Entry 6CO1 (X-ray diffraction, 2.18 A resolution); this record covers chains A and E of the 3 polymer chains in the assembly.

# Chain A
Protein: Tudor-interacting repair regulator protein
From: Homo sapiens
UniProtKB: Q9BRJ7 (TIRR_HUMAN); residue numbers follow UniProt; this construct covers 6-211
Sequence (207 residues; row label = number of the first residue in the row):
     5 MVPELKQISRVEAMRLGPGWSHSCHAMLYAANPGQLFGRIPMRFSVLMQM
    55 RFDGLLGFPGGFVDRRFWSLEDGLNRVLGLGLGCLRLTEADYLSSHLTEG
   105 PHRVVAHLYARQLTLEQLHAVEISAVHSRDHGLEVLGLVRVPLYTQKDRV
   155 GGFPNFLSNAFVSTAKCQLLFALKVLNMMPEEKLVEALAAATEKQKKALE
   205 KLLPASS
Not modelled in the structure: 5, 207-211
Construct notes: initiating methionine (5)
Curated features (UniProtKB/Swiss-Prot):
  - site: Lys10 (Required for interaction with TP53BP1)
  - cross-link (Glycyl lysine isopeptide (Lys-Gly)): Lys10 (interchain with G-Cter in ubiquitin), Lys151 (interchain with G-Cter in ubiquitin)
  - mutagenesis: Lys10 (K10E: Abolishes interaction with TP53BP1), Lys151 (K151E: Still able to interact with TP53BP1)

# Chain E
Protein: TP53-binding protein 1
From: Homo sapiens
UniProtKB: Q12888 (TP53B_HUMAN); numbering as in UniProt (aligned over 1484-1603)
Sequence (123 residues; each row starts with the number of its first residue):
  1481 GHMNSFVGLRVVAKWSSNGYFYSGKITRDVGAGKYKLLFDDGYECDVLGK
  1531 DILLCDPIPLDTEVTALSEDEYFSAGVVKGHRKESGELYYSIEKEGQRKW
  1581 YKRMAVILSLEQGNRLREQYGLG
Not modelled in the structure: 1481-1483
Construct notes: expression tag (1481-1483)
Curated features (UniProtKB/Swiss-Prot):
  - region: Trp1495 to Tyr1523 (Interaction with dimethylated histone H4)
  - cross-link: Lys1563 (Glycyl lysine isopeptide (Lys-Gly) (interchain with G-Cter in SUMO1))
  - mutagenesis: Trp1495 (W1495A/H: Loss of interaction with histone H4 that has been dimethylated at 'Lys-20' (H4K20me2). Abolishes recruitment to double strand breaks ...), Tyr1500 (Y1500A: Reduces affinity for histone H4 that has been dimethylated at 'Lys-20'), Tyr1502 (Y1502A: Reduces affinity for histone H4 that has been dimethylated at 'Lys-20'; Y1502L/Q: Abolishes recruitment to double strand breaks), Asp1521 (D1521A: Loss of interaction with histone H4 that has been dimethylated at 'Lys-20' (H4K20me2). Abolishes recruitment to double strand breaks ...), Tyr1523 (Y1523A: Increases affinity for histone H4 that has been dimethylated at 'Lys-20'. No effect on recruitment to double strand breaks ...), Lys1563 (K1563R: Does not affect monoubiquitination by MSL2)

# Interface between chain A and chain E
Pairs across the interface (22; chain A residue first):
  Lys10(A) - Trp1495(E)  hydrogen bond (side chain-backbone)
  Lys10(A) - Tyr1523(E)  hydrogen bond
  Lys10(A) - Cys1525(E)
  Leu20(A) - Tyr1523(E)  hydrophobic
  Gly21(A) - Asp1521(E)  hydrogen bond (backbone-backbone)
  Trp24(A) - Asp1521(E)  hydrogen bond
  Trp24(A) - Tyr1523(E)  hydrophobic
  Leu101(A) - Trp1495(E)  hydrophobic
  Leu101(A) - Tyr1523(E)
  Thr102(A) - Trp1495(E)
  Gly104(A) - Tyr1500(E)
  Gly104(A) - Tyr1502(E)
  Pro105(A) - Tyr1500(E)
  Pro105(A) - Tyr1502(E)  hydrogen bond (backbone-side chain)
  Pro105(A) - Phe1553(E)  hydrophobic
  Pro105(A) - Ile1587(E)  hydrophobic
  His106(A) - Leu1547(E)
  His106(A) - Glu1551(E)  hydrogen bond (side chain-backbone)
  His106(A) - Phe1553(E)
  Arg107(A) - Tyr1502(E)
  Arg107(A) - Asp1521(E)  salt bridge
  Arg107(A) - Met1584(E)  hydrogen bond (side chain-backbone)
Also at the interface, not in a pair above, chain A (13 interface residues in all): Ile12, Arg19, Gly23
Also at the interface, not in a pair above, chain E (13 interface residues in all): Gly1522, Tyr1552

# Summary
The chain A/chain E interface involves 13 residues from each chain, with 7 hydrogen bonds and 1 salt bridge.
Among the polar pairs are Arg107(A)-Asp1521(E), Lys10(A)-Trp1495(E) and Lys10(A)-Tyr1523(E). From UniProt: 2
mutagenesis sites on chain A; 6 mutagenesis sites on chain E.
Here chain A is Tudor-interacting repair regulator protein and chain E is TP53-binding protein 1, both from
Homo sapiens. Entry 6CO1 (Structure of human TIRR in complex with 53BP1 Tudor domains) was determined by X-ray
diffraction (same publication as 6CO2 and 6D0L).
